7JLO - chains A and C of the 3 polymer chains in the assembly; structure by electron microscopy, 3.40 A resolution.

Chain A (and C):
Molecule: Autophagy-related protein 9A
From: Homo sapiens
Notes: chain C of this document is another copy of the same molecule, construct and numbering; everything in this record applies to it too
UniProtKB: Q7Z3C6 (ATG9A_HUMAN); residues 1-578 here = UniProt positions 1-578
Amino-acid sequence (578 residues; each row starts with the number of its first residue):
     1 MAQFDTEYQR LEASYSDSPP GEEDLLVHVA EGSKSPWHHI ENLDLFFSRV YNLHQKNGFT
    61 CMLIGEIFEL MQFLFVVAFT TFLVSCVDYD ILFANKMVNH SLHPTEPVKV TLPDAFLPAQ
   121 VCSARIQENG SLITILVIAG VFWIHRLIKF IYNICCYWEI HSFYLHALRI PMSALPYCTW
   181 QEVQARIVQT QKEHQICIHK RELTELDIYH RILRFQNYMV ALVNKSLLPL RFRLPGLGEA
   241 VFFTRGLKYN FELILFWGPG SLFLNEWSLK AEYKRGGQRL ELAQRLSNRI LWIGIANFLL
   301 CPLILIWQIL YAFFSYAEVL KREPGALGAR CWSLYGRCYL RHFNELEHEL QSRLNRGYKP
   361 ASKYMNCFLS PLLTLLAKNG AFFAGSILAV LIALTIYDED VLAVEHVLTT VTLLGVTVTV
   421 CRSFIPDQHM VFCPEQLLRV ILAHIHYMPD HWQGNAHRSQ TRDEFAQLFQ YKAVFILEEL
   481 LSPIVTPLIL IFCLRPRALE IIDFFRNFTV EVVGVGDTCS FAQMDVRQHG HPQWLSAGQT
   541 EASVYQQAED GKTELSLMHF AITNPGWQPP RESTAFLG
Unresolved in the structure: 1-35, 96-107, 533-578
Cystine bridges: Cys-86/Cys-122
Swiss-Prot annotation at these positions:
  - motif: Tyr-8 to Leu-11 (Tyrosine-based sorting signal)
  - modified residue: Ala-2 (N-acetylalanine), Ser-14 (Phosphoserine), Ser-16 (Phosphoserine), Ser-18 (Phosphoserine)
  - glycosylation: Asn-99 (N-linked (GlcNAc...) asparagine)
  - mutagenesis: Tyr-8 (Y8A: Abolished interaction with the AP-4 complex), Gln-9 (Q9A: Abolished interaction with the AP-4 complex), Arg-10 (R10A: Does not affect interaction with the AP-4 complex), Leu-11 (L11A: Abolished interaction with the AP-4 complex), Glu-12 (E12A: Abolished interaction with the AP-4 complex), Tyr-15 (Y15A: Does not affect interaction with the AP-4 complex), Asn-99 (N99D: Abolished N-glycosylation), Asn-265 (N265W: Impaired autophagy), Lys-321 to Glu-323 (Reduced lipid scramblase activity and autophagy. Strongly reduced autophagy; when associated with W-412. Strongly reduced lipid scramblase activity and autophagy; when associated with W-419), Thr-412 (T412W: Does not affect lipid scramblase activity. Strongly reduced autophagy; when associated with L-321--L-323), Thr-419 (T419W: Strongly reduced lipid scramblase activity and autophagy; when associated with L-321--L-323), Arg-422 (R422W: Impaired autophagy), 1 further mutagenesis entry in UniProt

Chain A / chain C interface:
Residue-residue contacts (44; chain A residue first):
  Asn-57(A) with Leu-369(C); Pro-371(C)
  Cys-61(A) with Pro-371(C), hydrophobic; Leu-375(C)
  Gly-65(A) with Leu-375(C)
  Phe-68(A) with Leu-376(C), hydrophobic; Asn-379(C)
  Gln-72(A) with Asn-379(C)
  Phe-75(A) with Phe-383(C), hydrophobic; Ser-386(C)
  Val-76(A) with Phe-382(C), hydrophobic
  Phe-79(A) with Val-390(C), hydrophobic
  Leu-83(A) with Val-390(C), hydrophobic
  Leu-92(A) with Val-401(C)
  Phe-93(A) with Leu-394(C), hydrophobic; Tyr-397(C), hydrophobic; Asp-398(C); Asp-400(C); Val-401(C), hydrophobic
  Lys-109(A) with Ala-403(C); Glu-405(C)
  Val-110(A) with Val-404(C); Glu-405(C), hydrogen bond (backbone-backbone)
  Thr-111(A) with Glu-405(C)
  Leu-112(A) with Val-404(C)
  Tyr-177(A) with His-457(C); Ser-459(C); Arg-462(C), hydrogen bond
  Tyr-311(A) with Phe-382(C), hydrophobic
  Phe-314(A) with Ser-386(C); Val-390(C), hydrophobic
  Ser-315(A) with Phe-382(C)
  Ala-317(A) with Ala-389(C), hydrophobic
  Glu-318(A) with Gly-385(C)
  Arg-322(A) with Arg-422(C)
  Asn-355(A) with Gln-428(C); His-429(C), hydrogen bond
  Arg-356(A) with Val-431(C)
  Glu-399(A) with Lys-109(C), salt bridge
  Asp-400(A) with Lys-109(C), salt bridge
  Val-404(A) with Glu-399(C)
  Glu-405(A) with Glu-399(C)
  Leu-408(A) with Glu-399(C); Leu-402(C), hydrophobic
Other interface residues (no listed pair), chain A (43 interface residues in all): Ile-64, Met-71, Tyr-89, Ala-94, Pro-176, Glu-182, Phe-313, Lys-321, Gln-351, Leu-354, Tyr-358, His-406, Thr-409, Leu-413
Other interface residues (no listed pair), chain C (37 interface residues in all): Phe-368, Leu-372, Ile-387, Ile-392, Ile-396, Val-418, Thr-419, Met-430

Overview:
43 residues of chain A and 37 residues of chain C are in contact, with 3 hydrogen bonds and 2 salt bridges.
Polar contacts include Glu-399(A)/Lys-109(C), Asp-400(A)/Lys-109(C) and Tyr-177(A)/Arg-462(C). Curated
annotation (UniProt) lists 18 mutagenesis sites on chain A.
Both chains are Autophagy-related protein 9A (Homo sapiens). Entry 7JLO (Cryo-EM structure of human ATG9A in
amphipols) was determined by electron microscopy together with 7JLP and 7JLQ from the same study.
